Entry 8IUG (electron microscopy, 2.86 A resolution); this record covers chains 1 and C of the 37 polymer chains in the assembly.

# Chain 1
Protein: Alpha subunit of light-harvesting 1
From: Roseiflexus castenholzii
Reference sequence: Q83XD1 (Q83XD1_9CHLR); numbering as in UniProt (aligned over 1-42)
Sequence (42 residues; each row starts with the number of its first residue):
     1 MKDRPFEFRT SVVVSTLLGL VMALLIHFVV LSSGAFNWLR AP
Not modelled in the structure: 1-3, 42
Ligand contacts:
  - bacteriochlorophyll a (BCL), molecule 1: Glu7, Phe8, Ser11, Ser15
  - bacteriochlorophyll a (BCL), molecule 2: Val13, Thr16, Gly19, Leu20, Ala23, His27, Val30, Phe36, Trp38
  - bacteriochlorophyll a (BCL), molecule 3: Gly19, Met22, Ala23, Ile26, His27, Val30, Phe36
  - gamma-Carotene (U4Z), molecule 1: Ser11, Val14, Ser15, Leu18, Val21, Met22, Leu25
  - gamma-Carotene (U4Z), molecule 2: Val12, Ser15, Thr16, Leu18, Gly19, Met22
  - gamma-Carotene (U4Z), molecule 3: Leu20, Ala23, Leu24, His27, Phe28, Leu31, Trp38

# Chain C
Protein: Cytochrome subunit of photosynthetic reaction center
From: Roseiflexus castenholzii
Reference sequence: Q83XC9 (Q83XC9_9CHLR); numbering as in UniProt (aligned over 1-320)
Sequence (320 residues; row label = number of the first residue in the row):
     1 MIQQPPTLFP EITNTVRGRF YIVAGIISVV MAVASIAIFW WIFYTITPAP APPLQNPIYV
    61 NYTQEPTDYI SAESLAAMNA YIQANPQPQA VQVLKGMTTA QISAYMVAQV SGGLKVDCSY
   121 CHNIANFAQQ DGYPNAAKKV TARKMMLMSA DLNQNYTAKL PASVGGYQIT CATCHNGKAA
   181 GLEPYPIEIM NTLPNDWRLP LELDYPGGLV VTGRKDVSNH EVEQNQFAMY HMNVSMGQGC
   241 TFCHNARYFP SYEIAQKNHS IIMLQMTKHI QETYVAPGGR IADGIMAGKS PSCWLCHQGA
   301 NIPPGAAKPG QVPAVLSSTP
Not modelled in the structure: 1-4
Covalently attached groups: heme c (HEC) linked to Cys118, Cys121, Cys171, Cys174, Cys240, Cys243, Cys293, Cys296
Bound ions: heme c Fe (4 sites), coordinated by His122, His175, His244, His297; Ca2+: Met190, Leu193, Asn195 (together with phosphatidylglycerol)
Ligand contacts:
  - bacteriochlorophyll a (BCL), molecule 1: Phe9, Ile12, Ile22
  - bacteriochlorophyll a (BCL), molecule 2: Ile38, Trp41, Ile42, Ile46
  - 2-O-octyl-beta-D-glucopyranose (BGL), molecule 1: Glu11, Ile12, Thr15, Arg17, Gly18, Tyr21, Ile22
  - 2-O-octyl-beta-D-glucopyranose (BGL), molecule 2: Arg17, Tyr21, Gly25
  - heme c (HEC), molecule 1: Ile70, Met78, Tyr81, Pro88, Gln89, Ala90, Val91, Gln92, Val93, Leu94, Thr99, Ile102, Ser103, Met106, Val107, Val110, Ser111, Leu114, Val116, Asp117, Tyr120, His122, Phe127, Ala128, Lys139, Ala142, Arg143, Met146
  - heme c (HEC), molecule 2: Tyr105, Val110, Leu114, Tyr120, Lys138, Thr141, Ala142, Met145, Met146, Met148, Ser149, Leu152, Ile169, Thr170, Thr173, His175, Ala179, Ala180, Gly181, Leu182, Ile270, Met286, Ala287, Lys289
  - heme c (HEC), molecule 3: Leu152, Thr157, Leu160, Val164, Gly165, Gly166, Tyr167, Gln168, Ile169, Leu199, Met232, Met236, Phe242, Gln256, His259, Ser260, Met263, Leu264, Met266, Thr267, Ile270, Ser292, His297, Asn301, Ile302, Pro303, Ala306
  - heme c (HEC), molecule 4: Tyr205, Pro206, Gly207, Gly208, Leu209, Val210, Val211, Thr212, Asn225, Gln226, Met229, Tyr230, Met232, Asn233, Met236, Gly239, His244, Phe249, Pro250, Tyr252, Lys257, Ser260, Ile261, Leu264
  - gamma-Carotene (U4Z), molecule 1: Pro6, Thr7, Leu8, Phe9
  - gamma-Carotene (U4Z), molecule 2: Val16, Arg19, Phe20, Val23, Ala24, Ile27, Ser28, Met31, Ala32, Ser35, Ile36, Phe39, Trp40
  - gamma-Carotene (U4Z), molecule 3: Met31, Ala34, Ser35, Ile38

# Chain 1 / chain C interface
Pairs across the interface - 8 pairs, chain 1 then chain C:
  Glu7(1) - Phe20(C)
  Glu7(1) - Tyr21(C)  hydrogen bond
  Met22(1) - Ser35(C)
  Met22(1) - Ile38(C)  hydrophobic
  Leu25(1) - Phe39(C)  hydrophobic
  Val29(1) - Phe43(C)  hydrophobic
  Val30(1) - Ile46(C)  hydrophobic
  Ser33(1) - Pro48(C)
Also at the interface, not in a pair above, chain 1 (9 interface residues in all): Leu18, Ile26, Ala35
Also at the interface, not in a pair above, chain C (10 interface residues in all): Ile42, Thr47

# Summary
The interface between chain 1 and chain C involves 9 residues on one side and 10 on the other; the contacts
include 1 hydrogen bond. Its one hydrogen-bonded contact is Glu7(1)-Tyr21(C).
Here chain 1 is Alpha subunit of light-harvesting 1 and chain C is Cytochrome subunit of photosynthetic
reaction center, both from Roseiflexus castenholzii. Entry 8IUG (Cryo-EM structure of the RC-LH core complex
from roseiflexus castenholzii) was determined by electron microscopy (same publication as 8IUN).
